4J3P - chain A; structure by X-ray diffraction, 2.50 A resolution.

Chain A:
Protein: Catechol oxidase
Organism: Aspergillus oryzae
Notes: EC 1.10.3.1
Reference sequence: Q2UNF9 (Q2UNF9_ASPOR); residues 1-383 here correspond to UniProt positions 26-408 (UniProt number = residue number + 25)
Sequence (383 residues; numbered 1 to 383; the number before each row is that of its first residue):
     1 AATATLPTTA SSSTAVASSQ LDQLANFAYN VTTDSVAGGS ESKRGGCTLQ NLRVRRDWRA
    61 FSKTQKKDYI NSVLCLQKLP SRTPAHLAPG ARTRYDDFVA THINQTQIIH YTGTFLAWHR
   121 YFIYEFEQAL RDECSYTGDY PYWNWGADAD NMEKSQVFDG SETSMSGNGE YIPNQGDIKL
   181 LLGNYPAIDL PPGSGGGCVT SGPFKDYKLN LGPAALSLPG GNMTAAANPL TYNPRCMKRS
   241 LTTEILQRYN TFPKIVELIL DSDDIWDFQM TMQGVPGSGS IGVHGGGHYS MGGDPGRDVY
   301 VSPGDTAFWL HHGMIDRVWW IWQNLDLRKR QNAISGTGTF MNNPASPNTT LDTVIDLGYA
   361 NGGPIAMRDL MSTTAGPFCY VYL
Disordered / not traced: 1-4, 38-45
Disulfide bonds: C47-C379, C75-C134, C198-C236
Covalent attachments: alpha-D-mannopyranose (MAN) linked to T14; N-acetylglucosamine (NAG) linked to N30, N222, N348; glycan linked to N104
Metal / ion sites: Cu ion site 1: H102, H110, H119 (together with oxygen molecule); Cu ion site 2: H284, H288, H312 (together with oxygen molecule)
Small-molecule neighbours: oxygen molecule (OXY): H102, H110, H119, H284, H288, V299, S302, F308, H312

In short:
Bound to chain A: oxygen molecule. N-acetylglucosamine is covalently linked to N30, N104, N222 and N348.
Covalently linked alpha-D-mannopyranose: at T14. H102, H110 and H119 form the Cu ion site 1. The Cu ion site 2
is built by H284, H288 and H312.
Chain A is Catechol oxidase (Aspergillus oryzae); the structure, Crystal structure of full-length catechol
oxidase from Aspergillus oryzae, was determined by X-ray diffraction, deposited together with 4J3Q and 4J3R.
